Entry 5M0D (X-ray diffraction, 2.40 A resolution); this record covers chain A.

[Chain A]
Molecule: Ectonucleotide pyrophosphatase/phosphodiesterase family member 2
From: Rattus norvegicus
Notes: EC 3.1.4.39
UniProtKB: Q64610 (ENPP2_RAT); residues 36-862 here = UniProt positions 36-862
Amino-acid sequence (827 residues; numbered 36 to 862; the number before each row is that of its first residue):
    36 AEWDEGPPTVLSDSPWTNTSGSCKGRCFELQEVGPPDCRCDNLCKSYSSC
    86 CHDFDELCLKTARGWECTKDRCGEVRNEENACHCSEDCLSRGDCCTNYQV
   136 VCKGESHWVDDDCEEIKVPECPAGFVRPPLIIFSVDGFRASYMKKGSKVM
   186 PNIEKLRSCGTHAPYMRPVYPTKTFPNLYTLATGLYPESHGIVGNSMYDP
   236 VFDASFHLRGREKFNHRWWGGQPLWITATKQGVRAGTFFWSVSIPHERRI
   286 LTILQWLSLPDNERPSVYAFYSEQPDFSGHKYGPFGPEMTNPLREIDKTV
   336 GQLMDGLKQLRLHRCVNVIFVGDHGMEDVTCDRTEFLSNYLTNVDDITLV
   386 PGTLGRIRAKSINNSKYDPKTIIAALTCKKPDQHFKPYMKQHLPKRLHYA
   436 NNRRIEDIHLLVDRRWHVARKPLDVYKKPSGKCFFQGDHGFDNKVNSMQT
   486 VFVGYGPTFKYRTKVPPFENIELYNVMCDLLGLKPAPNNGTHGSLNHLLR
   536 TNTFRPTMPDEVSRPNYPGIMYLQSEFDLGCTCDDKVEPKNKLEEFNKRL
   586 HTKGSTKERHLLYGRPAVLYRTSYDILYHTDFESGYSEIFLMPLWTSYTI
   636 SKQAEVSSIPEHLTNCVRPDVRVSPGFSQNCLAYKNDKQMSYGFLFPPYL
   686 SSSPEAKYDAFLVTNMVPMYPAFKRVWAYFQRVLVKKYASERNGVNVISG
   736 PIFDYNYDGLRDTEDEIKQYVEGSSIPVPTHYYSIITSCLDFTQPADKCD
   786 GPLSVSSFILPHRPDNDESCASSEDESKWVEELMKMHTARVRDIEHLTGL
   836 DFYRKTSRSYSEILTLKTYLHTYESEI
Unresolved in the structure: 36-55, 460-469, 570-588, 860-862
Cystine bridges: Cys-58/Cys-75, Cys-62/Cys-93, Cys-73/Cys-86, Cys-79/Cys-85, Cys-102/Cys-119, Cys-107/Cys-137, Cys-117/Cys-130, Cys-123/Cys-129, Cys-148/Cys-194, Cys-156/Cys-350, Cys-413/Cys-805, Cys-566/Cys-666, Cys-568/Cys-651, Cys-774/Cys-784
Covalent attachments: N-acetylglucosamine (NAG) linked to Asn-524
Differences from the reference sequence: engineered mutation Ala-410 (Asn in Q64610), Phe-581 (Leu in Q64610), Ala-806 (Asn in Q64610)
Metal / ion sites: Zn2+ site 1: Asp-171, Thr-209, Asp-358, His-359; Zn2+ site 2: Asp-311, His-315, His-474; Na+: Tyr-669, Asp-672, Met-675; Ca2+: Asp-739, Asn-741, Asp-743, Leu-745, Asp-747
Residues lining bound ligands: 7C8 ([3,5-bis(chloranyl)phenyl]methyl 4-[(4R)-4-[(3R,5S,7S,8R,9S,10S,13R,14S,17R)-10,13-dimethyl-3,7-bis(oxidanyl)-2,3,4,5,6,7,8,9,11,12,14,15,16,17-tetradecahydro-1H-cyclopenta[a]phenanthren-17-yl]pentyl]piperazine-1-carboxylate): Leu-78, Tyr-82, Ile-167, Ser-169, Phe-210, Leu-213, Tyr-214, Leu-216, Ala-217, Lys-248, Phe-249, Asn-250, His-251, Trp-254, Pro-258, Trp-260, Ile-261, Phe-273, Phe-274, Trp-275, Val-277, Ala-304, Tyr-306, Glu-308
Curated features (UniProtKB/Swiss-Prot):
  - motif: Arg-126 to Asp-128 (Cell attachment site)
  - active site: Thr-209 (Nucleophile)
  - binding site (Zn(2+)): Asp-171, Thr-209, Asp-311, His-315, Asp-358, His-359, His-474
  - binding site (1-(9Z-octadecenoyl)-sn-glycero-3-phosphate): Thr-209, Asn-230, Asp-311, His-474
  - binding site (1-hexadecanoyl-sn-glycero-3-phosphate): Thr-209, Asn-230, Asp-311, His-474
  - binding site (1-tetradecanoyl-sn-glycerol 3-phosphate): Thr-209, Asn-230, Asp-311, His-474
  - glycosylation (N-linked (GlcNAc...) asparagine): Asn-53, Asn-398, Asn-524
  - mutagenesis: Asp-171 (D171N: Abolishes lysophospholipase D activity), Thr-209 (T209A: Abolishes lysophospholipase D activity; T209S: 15% of wild-type lysophospholipase D activity), Asp-311 (D311N: Abolishes lysophospholipase D activity), His-315 (H315Q: 20% of wild-type lysophospholipase D activity), Lys-430 (K430A: Impaired secretion. No effect on lysophospholipase activity)
What the authors report for this chain:
  - binding site for 7C8: Tyr-82, Trp-260

[Overview]
Chain A binds compound 7C8. N-acetylglucosamine is covalently linked to Asn-524. Asp-171, Thr-209, Asp-358 and
His-359 form the Zn2+ site 1. Curated annotation (UniProt) lists active-site residue Thr-209, 7 Zn2+-binding
residues, 4 residues binding 1-(9Z-octadecenoyl)-sn-glycero-3-phosphate and 4 residues binding
1-hexadecanoyl-sn-glycero-3-phosphate. From the paper: a binding site for 7C8 at Tyr-82 and Trp-260.
Chain A is Ectonucleotide pyrophosphatase/phosphodiesterase family member 2 (Rattus norvegicus); the
structure, Structure-based evolution of a hybrid steroid series of Autotaxin inhibitors, was determined by
X-ray diffraction (same publication as 5M0E, 5M0M and 5M0S).
